Entry 7W6P (electron microscopy, 3.47 A resolution); this record covers chains B and G of the 5 polymer chains in the assembly.

# Chain B
Name: Guanine nucleotide-binding protein G(I)/G(S)/G(T) subunit beta-1
Organism: Homo sapiens
UniProt: P62873 (GBB1_HUMAN); residues 2-340 here = UniProt positions 2-340
Chain sequence (349 residues; each row starts with the number of its first residue; numbers below 1 keep their minus sign (His-8 is residue -8)):
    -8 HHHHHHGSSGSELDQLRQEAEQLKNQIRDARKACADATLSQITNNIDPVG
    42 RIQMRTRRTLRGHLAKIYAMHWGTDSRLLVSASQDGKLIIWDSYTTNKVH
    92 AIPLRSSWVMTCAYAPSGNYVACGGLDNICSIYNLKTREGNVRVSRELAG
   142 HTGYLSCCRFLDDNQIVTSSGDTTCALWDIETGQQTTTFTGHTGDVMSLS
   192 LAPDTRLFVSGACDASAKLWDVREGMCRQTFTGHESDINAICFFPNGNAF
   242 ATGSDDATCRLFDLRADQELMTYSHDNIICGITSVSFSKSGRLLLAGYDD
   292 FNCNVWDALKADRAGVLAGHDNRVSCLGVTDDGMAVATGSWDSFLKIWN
Not modelled in the structure: -8 to 5
Differences from the reference sequence: expression tag (-8 to 1)
UniProt features mapped onto this chain:
  - modified residue: Ser2 (N-acetylserine), His266 (Phosphohistidine)
  - natural variant: Leu30 (L30F: In MRD42; uncertain significance), Arg52 (R52G: In MRD42), Gly64 (G64V: In MRD42), Asp76 (D76E: In MRD42; D76G: In MRD42), Gly77 (G77S: In MRD42), Lys78 (K78R: In MRD42), Ile80 (I80N: In MRD42; I80T: In MRD42), His91 (H91R: In MRD42; uncertain significance), Ala92 (A92T: In MRD42), Pro94 (P94S: In MRD42), Leu95 (L95P: In MRD42), Arg96 (R96L: In MRD42), 5 further natural variant entries in UniProt

# Chain G
Name: Guanine nucleotide-binding protein G(I)/G(S)/G(O) subunit gamma-2
Organism: Homo sapiens
UniProt: P59768 (GBG2_HUMAN); residue numbers follow UniProt; this construct covers 1-71
Chain sequence (71 residues; each row starts with the number of its first residue):
     1 MASNNTASIAQARKLVEQLKMEANIDRIKVSKAAADLMAYCEAHAKEDPL
    51 LTPVPASENPFREKKFFCAIL
Not modelled in the structure: 1-8, 63-71
UniProt features mapped onto this chain:
  - modified residue: Ala2 (N-acetylalanine), Cys68 (Cysteine methyl ester)
  - lipidation: Cys68 (S-geranylgeranyl cysteine)

# Interface between chain B and chain G
Pairs across the interface - 82 pairs, chain B then chain G:
  Leu7(B) - Ala12(G)  hydrophobic
  Leu7(B) - Arg13(G)
  Leu7(B) - Val16(G)
  Glu10(B) - Val16(G)
  Ala11(B) - Leu15(G)  hydrophobic
  Ala11(B) - Leu19(G)
  Leu14(B) - Val16(G)
  Leu14(B) - Leu19(G)  hydrophobic
  Leu14(B) - Lys20(G)
  Gln17(B) - Ala23(G)
  Ile18(B) - Glu22(G)
  Ile18(B) - Arg27(G)
  Ala21(B) - Arg27(G)
  Arg22(B) - Arg27(G)
  Ala24(B) - Lys29(G)
  Cys25(B) - Arg27(G)
  Cys25(B) - Val30(G)
  Ala26(B) - Val30(G)  hydrophobic
  Asp27(B) - Lys29(G)  salt bridge
  Asp27(B) - Val30(G)
  Asp27(B) - Ser31(G)  hydrogen bond
  Ala28(B) - Val30(G)
  Ala28(B) - Ser31(G)
  Leu30(B) - Ala34(G)  hydrophobic
  Ile33(B) - Ala34(G)  hydrophobic
  Ile33(B) - Met38(G)  hydrophobic
  Thr34(B) - Met38(G)
  Val40(B) - Leu51(G)  hydrophobic
  Met45(B) - Leu50(G)  hydrophobic
  Arg48(B) - Asn59(G)
  Arg48(B) - Phe61(G)
  Arg49(B) - Phe61(G)
  Arg49(B) - Arg62(G)
  Ser84(B) - Phe61(G)
  Tyr85(B) - Pro60(G)
  Tyr85(B) - Phe61(G)  hydrophobic
  Met217(B) - Met21(G)  hydrophobic
  Cys218(B) - Gln18(G)
  Cys218(B) - Met21(G)
  Cys218(B) - Glu22(G)
  Arg219(B) - Met21(G)
  Arg219(B) - Glu22(G)
  Gln220(B) - Ile25(G)
  Thr221(B) - Glu22(G)
  Phe235(B) - Leu37(G)  hydrophobic
  Phe235(B) - Tyr40(G)  hydrophobic
  Pro236(B) - Tyr40(G)
  Asn237(B) - Tyr40(G)
  Asn239(B) - Asp36(G)
  Asp254(B) - Ala33(G)
  Arg256(B) - Arg27(G)
  Arg256(B) - Ile28(G)
  Arg256(B) - Asp36(G)  salt bridge
  Ala257(B) - Arg27(G)
  Asp258(B) - Arg27(G)
  Gln259(B) - Val30(G)
  Leu261(B) - Val30(G)  hydrophobic
  Leu261(B) - Leu37(G)  hydrophobic
  Ser279(B) - Asp48(G)  hydrogen bond
  Ser279(B) - Leu50(G)
  Lys280(B) - Glu47(G)
  Lys280(B) - Asp48(G)
  Ser281(B) - Tyr40(G)
  Ser281(B) - Cys41(G)
  Ser281(B) - His44(G)
  Ser281(B) - Asp48(G)  hydrogen bond
  Gly282(B) - Cys41(G)
  Arg283(B) - Cys41(G)
  Arg283(B) - Leu51(G)
  Leu284(B) - Leu50(G)  hydrophobic
  Leu300(B) - Cys41(G)  hydrophobic
  Gly324(B) - Pro49(G)
  Gly324(B) - Leu50(G)
  Met325(B) - Pro49(G)  hydrophobic
  Met325(B) - Leu50(G)
  Met325(B) - Glu58(G)
  Met325(B) - Pro60(G)
  Ala326(B) - Phe61(G)  hydrophobic
  Val327(B) - Leu50(G)  hydrophobic
  Ile338(B) - Phe61(G)  hydrophobic
  Asn340(B) - Asn59(G)  hydrogen bond
  Asn340(B) - Phe61(G)
Also at the interface, not in a pair above, chain B (57 interface residues in all): Lys15, Ile37, Ile43, Thr181, Ala240, Leu252, Asp323
Also at the interface, not in a pair above, chain G (38 interface residues in all): Lys14, Asp26, Lys32, Ala45

# In short
Chain B and chain G form an interface of 57 and 38 residues respectively; the contacts include 4 hydrogen
bonds and 2 salt bridges. Polar pairs include Asp27(B)-Lys29(G), Arg256(B)-Asp36(G) and Asp27(B)-Ser31(G).
Chain B is Guanine nucleotide-binding protein G(I)/G(S)/G(T) subunit beta-1 and chain G is Guanine
nucleotide-binding protein G(I)/G(S)/G(O) subunit gamma-2, both from Homo sapiens; the structure, Cryo-EM
structure of the alpha2A adrenergic receptor GoA signaling complex bound to a G protein biased ..., was
determined by electron microscopy together with 7W7E from the same study.
